6W7N - chains A and P of the 15 polymer chains in the assembly; structure by electron microscopy, 3.40 A resolution.

# Chain A
Molecule: 16S rRNA
Organism: Escherichia coli (strain K12)
Sequence (1542 nucleotides; row label = number of the first residue in the row):
     1 AAAUUGAAGA GUUUGAUCAU GGCUCAGAUU GAACGCUGGC GGCAGGCCUA ACACAUGCAA
    61 GUCGAACGGU AACAGGAAGA AGCUUGCUUC UUUGCUGACG AGUGGCGGAC GGGUGAGUAA
   121 UGUCUGGGAA ACUGCCUGAU GGAGGGGGAU AACUACUGGA AACGGUAGCU AAUACCGCAU
   181 AACGUCGCAA GACCAAAGAG GGGGACCUUC GGGCCUCUUG CCAUCGGAUG UGCCCAGAUG
   241 GGAUUAGCUA GUAGGUGGGG UAACGGCUCA CCUAGGCGAC GAUCCCUAGC UGGUCUGAGA
   301 GGAUGACCAG CCACACUGGA ACUGAGACAC GGUCCAGACU CCUACGGGAG GCAGCAGUGG
   361 GGAAUAUUGC ACAAUGGGCG CAAGCCUGAU GCAGCCAUGC CGCGUGUAUG AAGAAGGCCU
   421 UCGGGUUGUA AAGUACUUUC AGCGGGGAGG AAGGGAGUAA AGUUAAUACC UUUGCUCAUU
   481 GACGUUACCC GCAGAAGAAG CACCGGCUAA CUCCGUGCCA GCAGCCGCGG UAAUACGGAG
   541 GGUGCAAGCG UUAAUCGGAA UUACUGGGCG UAAAGCGCAC GCAGGCGGUU UGUUAAGUCA
   601 GAUGUGAAAU CCCCGGGCUC AACCUGGGAA CUGCAUCUGA UACUGGCAAG CUUGAGUCUC
   661 GUAGAGGGGG GUAGAAUUCC AGGUGUAGCG GUGAAAUGCG UAGAGAUCUG GAGGAAUACC
   721 GGUGGCGAAG GCGGCCCCCU GGACGAAGAC UGACGCUCAG GUGCGAAAGC GUGGGGAGCA
   781 AACAGGAUUA GAUACCCUGG UAGUCCACGC CGUAAACGAU GUCGACUUGG AGGUUGUGCC
   841 CUUGAGGCGU GGCUUCCGGA GCUAACGCGU UAAGUCGACC GCCUGGGGAG UACGGCCGCA
   901 AGGUUAAAAC UCAAAUGAAU UGACGGGGGC CCGCACAAGC GGUGGAGCAU GUGGUUUAAU
   961 UCGAUGCAAC GCGAAGAACC UUACCUGGUC UUGACAUCCA CGGAAGUUUU CAGAGAUGAG
  1021 AAUGUGCCUU CGGGAACCGU GAGACAGGUG CUGCAUGGCU GUCGUCAGCU CGUGUUGUGA
  1081 AAUGUUGGGU UAAGUCCCGC AACGAGCGCA ACCCUUAUCC UUUGUUGCCA GCGGUCCGGC
  1141 CGGGAACUCA AAGGAGACUG CCAGUGAUAA ACUGGAGGAA GGUGGGGAUG ACGUCAAGUC
  1201 AUCAUGGCCC UUACGACCAG GGCUACACAC GUGCUACAAU GGCGCAUACA AAGAGAAGCG
  1261 ACCUCGCGAG AGCAAGCGGA CCUCAUAAAG UGCGUCGUAG UCCGGAUUGG AGUCUGCAAC
  1321 UCGACUCCAU GAAGUCGGAA UCGCUAGUAA UCGUGGAUCA GAAUGCCACG GUGAAUACGU
  1381 UCCCGGGCCU UGUACACACC GCCCGUCACA CCAUGGGAGU GGGUUGCAAA AGAAGUAGGU
  1441 AGCUUAACCU UCGGGAGGGC GCUUACCACU UUGUGAUUCA UGACUGGGGU GAAGUCGUAA
  1501 CAAGGUAACC GUAGGGGAAC CUGCGGUUGG AUCACCUCCU UA
Unresolved in the structure: 680-710, 783-799, 1397-1506, 1531-1542

# Chain P
Protein: 30S ribosomal protein S16
Organism: Escherichia coli (strain K12)
Reference sequence: P0A7T3 (RS16_ECOLI); numbering as in UniProt (aligned over 1-82)
Chain sequence (82 residues; numbered 1 to 82; the number before each row is that of its first residue):
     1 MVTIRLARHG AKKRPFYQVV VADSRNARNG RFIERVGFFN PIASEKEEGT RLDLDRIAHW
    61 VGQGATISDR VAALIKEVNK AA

# Chain A / chain P interface
Contacting residue pairs (59):
  C43(A) - Lys12(P)  salt bridge to the phosphate
  A44(A) - Lys12(P)  salt bridge to the phosphate
  C110(A) - Arg25(P)  hydrogen bond to the sugar
  G134(A) - Arg25(P)  base contact
  C135(A) - Met1(P)  hydrogen bond to the base
  C136(A) - Gly64(P)  hydrogen bond to the sugar
  U137(A) - Gly64(P)  sugar contact
  G227(A) - Gln63(P)  hydrogen bond to the base
  A228(A) - Trp60(P)  sugar contact
  A228(A) - Gln63(P)  sugar contact
  U229(A) - Val2(P)  sugar contact
  U229(A) - Asp23(P)  hydrogen bond to the sugar
  U229(A) - Ile33(P)  sugar contact
  G230(A) - Arg25(P)  hydrogen bond to the sugar
  U231(A) - Arg31(P)  salt bridge to the phosphate
  A309(A) - Asn29(P)  sugar contact
  A309(A) - Gly30(P)  phosphate contact
  G310(A) - Gly30(P)  phosphate contact
  C311(A) - Arg31(P)  salt bridge to the phosphate
  A374(A) - Arg8(P)  base contact
  A374(A) - Tyr17(P)  hydrogen bond to the sugar
  A374(A) - Arg70(P)  hydrogen bond to the phosphate
  U375(A) - Leu6(P)  phosphate contact
  U375(A) - Arg28(P)  hydrogen bond to the base
  U375(A) - Arg70(P)  salt bridge to the phosphate
  G376(A) - Arg5(P)  hydrogen bond to the phosphate
  G376(A) - Leu6(P)  hydrogen bond to the phosphate
  G376(A) - Arg28(P)  sugar contact
  G376(A) - Ser68(P)  hydrogen bond to the phosphate
  G376(A) - Asp69(P)  phosphate contact
  G377(A) - Arg5(P)  sugar contact
  G377(A) - Ser24(P)  sugar contact
  U390(A) - Arg28(P)  hydrogen bond to the phosphate
  G391(A) - Arg8(P)  phosphate contact
  C392(A) - Lys12(P)  phosphate contact
  C392(A) - Lys13(P)  hydrogen bond to the phosphate
  A393(A) - Lys12(P)  salt bridge to the phosphate
  G450(A) - Lys13(P)  base contact
  G450(A) - Pro15(P)  sugar contact
  G450(A) - Pro41(P)  sugar contact
  A451(A) - Tyr17(P)  phosphate contact
  A451(A) - Arg70(P)  salt bridge to the phosphate
  A452(A) - Arg70(P)  sugar contact
  A452(A) - Ala73(P)  sugar contact
  U473(A) - Lys76(P)  salt bridge to the phosphate
  C483(A) - Lys13(P)  sugar contact
  A608(A) - Phe32(P)  sugar contact
  G617(A) - Lys46(P)  hydrogen bond to the phosphate
  C618(A) - Arg14(P)  sugar contact
  C618(A) - Lys46(P)  salt bridge to the phosphate
  C624(A) - His9(P)  phosphate contact
  U625(A) - His9(P)  phosphate contact
  U625(A) - Phe16(P)  phosphate contact
  U625(A) - Gln18(P)  phosphate contact
  G626(A) - Gln18(P)  hydrogen bond to the phosphate
  G626(A) - Arg35(P)  salt bridge to the phosphate
  G626(A) - Phe38(P)  sugar contact
  G626(A) - Arg51(P)  sugar contact
  G627(A) - Arg35(P)  salt bridge to the phosphate
Also at the interface, not in a pair above, chain A (42 interface residues in all): G111, G112, G378, G449, G453, G616, C623
Also at the interface, not in a pair above, chain P (45 interface residues in all): Thr3, Ala7, Gly10, Ala11, Asn26, Ala27, Ile42, Glu47, Gly62, Thr66

# In short
Chain A and chain P form an interface of 42 and 45 residues respectively; the contacts include 16 hydrogen
bonds and 11 salt bridges. Polar pairs include C135(A)-Met1(P), G227(A)-Gln63(P) and U375(A)-Arg28(P).
Chain A is 16S rRNA and chain P is 30S ribosomal protein S16, both from Escherichia coli (strain K12); the
structure, 30S-Inactive-low-Mg2+ Class A, was determined by electron microscopy together with 6W6K, 6W77, 6W7M
and 6W7W from the same study.
